7PF3 - chains p and I of the 11 polymer chains in the assembly; structure by electron microscopy, 4.00 A resolution.

== Chain p ==
Molecule: Histone H4
From: Homo sapiens
Reference sequence: P62805 (H4_HUMAN); residues 0-102 here correspond to UniProt positions 1-103 (UniProt number = residue number + 1)
Chain sequence (103 residues; row label = number of the first residue in the row; numbering starts at 0):
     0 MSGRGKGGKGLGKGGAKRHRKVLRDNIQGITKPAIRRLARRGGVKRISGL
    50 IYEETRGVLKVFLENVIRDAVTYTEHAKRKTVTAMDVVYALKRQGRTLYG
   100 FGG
Disordered / not traced: 0-19
Swiss-Prot annotation at these positions:
  - DNA-binding region: Lys16 to Lys20
  - modified residue: Ser1 (N-acetylserine), Arg3 (Asymmetric dimethylarginine), Lys5 (N6-(2-hydroxyisobutyryl)lysine), Lys8 (N6-(2-hydroxyisobutyryl)lysine), Lys12 (N6-(2-hydroxyisobutyryl)lysine), Lys16 (N6-(2-hydroxyisobutyryl)lysine), Lys20 (N6,N6,N6-trimethyllysine), Lys31 (N6-(2-hydroxyisobutyryl)lysine), Lys44 (N6-(2-hydroxyisobutyryl)lysine), Ser47 (Phosphoserine), Tyr51 (Phosphotyrosine), Lys59 (N6-(2-hydroxyisobutyryl)lysine), Lys77 (N6-(2-hydroxyisobutyryl)lysine), Lys79 (N6-(2-hydroxyisobutyryl)lysine), Thr80 (Phosphothreonine), Tyr88 (Phosphotyrosine), Lys91 (N6-(2-hydroxyisobutyryl)lysine)
  - cross-link (Glycyl lysine isopeptide (Lys-Gly)): Lys12 (interchain with G-Cter in SUMO2), Lys20 (interchain with G-Cter in SUMO2), Lys31 (interchain with G-Cter in SUMO2), Lys59 (interchain with G-Cter in SUMO2), Lys79 (interchain with G-Cter in SUMO2), Lys91 (interchain with G-Cter in SUMO2)

== Chain I ==
Molecule: 167-nt DNA strand
From: synthetic construct
Sequence (167 nucleotides; numbered 572 to 738; the number before each row is that of its first residue):
   572 CACTGGCCGCCTGGAGAATCCCGGTGCCGAGGCCGCTCAATTGGTCGTAG
   622 ACAGCTCTAGCACCGCTTAAACGCACGTACGCGCTGTCCCCCGCGTTTTA
   672 ACCGCCAAGGGGATTACTCCCTAGTCTCCAGGCACGTGTCAGATATATAC
   722 ATCCTGTCATGTAAGTA

== How chain p and chain I interact ==
Contacting residue pairs (13; chain p residue first):
  Arg35(p) with DC663(I), salt bridge to the phosphate
  Arg45(p) with DC662(I), sugar contact; DC663(I), phosphate contact
  Ile46(p) with DC662(I), sugar contact; DC663(I), hydrogen bond to the phosphate
  Ser47(p) with DC662(I), hydrogen bond to the phosphate
  Gly48(p) with DC662(I), hydrogen bond to the phosphate
  Tyr51(p) with DC663(I), phosphate contact
  Arg78(p) with DG683(I), phosphate contact
  Lys79(p) with DG682(I), salt bridge to the phosphate; DG683(I), hydrogen bond to the phosphate
  Thr80(p) with DG682(I), hydrogen bond to the phosphate; DG683(I), hydrogen bond to the phosphate
Other interface residues (no listed pair), chain p (10 interface residues in all): Arg39
Other interface residues (no listed pair), chain I (5 interface residues in all): DG664

== In short ==
Chain p and chain I form an interface of 10 and 5 residues respectively, with 6 hydrogen bonds and 2 salt
bridges. Polar pairs include Ile46(p)-DC663(I), Ser47(p)-DC662(I) and Gly48(p)-DC662(I). From UniProt: a
DNA-binding region on chain p.
Here chain p is Histone H4 (Homo sapiens) and chain I is a 167-nt DNA strand (synthetic construct). Entry 7PF3
(Nucleosome 4 of the 4x187 nucleosome array containing H1) was determined by electron microscopy (same
publication as 7PET, 7PEU, 7PEV, 7PEW, 7PEX, 7PEY and 16 further entries).
